PDB entry 8GUK | electron microscopy, 2.51 A resolution | chains C and I of the 10 polymer chains in the assembly

[Chain C]
Protein: Histone H2A type 1
Organism: Homo sapiens
UniProtKB: P0C0S8 (H2A1_HUMAN); residues 1-129 here correspond to UniProt positions 2-130 (UniProt number = residue number + 1)
Chain sequence (129 residues; row label = number of the first residue in the row):
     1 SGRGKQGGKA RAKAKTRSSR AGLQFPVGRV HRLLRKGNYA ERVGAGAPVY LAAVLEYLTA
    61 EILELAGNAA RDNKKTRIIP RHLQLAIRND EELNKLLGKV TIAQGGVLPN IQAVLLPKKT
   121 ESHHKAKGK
Unresolved in the structure: 1-9, 120-129
UniProt features mapped onto this chain:
  - modified residue: Ser1 (N-acetylserine), Arg3 (Citrulline), Lys5 (N6-(2-hydroxyisobutyryl)lysine), Lys9 (N6-(2-hydroxyisobutyryl)lysine), Lys13 (N6-(beta-hydroxybutyryl)lysine), Lys36 (N6-(2-hydroxyisobutyryl)lysine), Lys74 (N6-(2-hydroxyisobutyryl)lysine), Lys75 (N6-(2-hydroxyisobutyryl)lysine), Lys95 (N6-(2-hydroxyisobutyryl)lysine), Lys99 (N6-glutaryllysine), Gln104 (N5-methylglutamine), Lys118 (N6-(2-hydroxyisobutyryl)lysine), Lys119 (N6-crotonyllysine), Thr120 (Phosphothreonine), Lys125 (N6-crotonyllysine)
  - cross-link (Glycyl lysine isopeptide (Lys-Gly)): Lys13 (interchain with G-Cter in ubiquitin), Lys15 (interchain with G-Cter in ubiquitin), Lys119 (interchain with G-Cter in ubiquitin)

[Chain I]
Molecule: 147-nt DNA strand
Sequence (147 nucleotides; row label = number of the first residue in the row):
     1 CTGGAGAATC CCGGTGCCGA GGCCGCTCAA TTGGTCGTAG ACAGCTCTAG CACCGCTTAA
    61 ACGCACGTAC GCGCTGTCCC CCGCGTTTTA ACCGCCAAGG GGATTACTCC CTAGTCTCCA
   121 GGCACGTGTC AGATATATAC ATCCTGT

[Chain C / chain I interface]
Contacting residue pairs (17):
  Arg11(C) - DT117(I)  hydrogen bond to the base
  Arg11(C) - DC118(I)  hydrogen bond to the sugar
  Lys13(C) - DA120(I)  salt bridge to the phosphate
  Arg29(C) - DG122(I)  hydrogen bond to the phosphate
  Arg29(C) - DC123(I)  salt bridge to the phosphate
  Arg42(C) - DT112(I)  hydrogen bond to the sugar
  Arg42(C) - DA113(I)  phosphate contact
  Val43(C) - DT112(I)  sugar contact
  Val43(C) - DA113(I)  hydrogen bond to the phosphate
  Gly44(C) - DT112(I)  phosphate contact
  Ala45(C) - DT112(I)  hydrogen bond to the phosphate
  Lys75(C) - DG132(I)  phosphate contact
  Lys75(C) - DA133(I)  salt bridge to the phosphate
  Thr76(C) - DA131(I)  hydrogen bond to the phosphate
  Thr76(C) - DG132(I)  phosphate contact
  Arg77(C) - DG132(I)  salt bridge to the phosphate
  Lys118(C) - DC70(I)  salt bridge to the phosphate
Other interface residues (no listed pair), chain C (16 interface residues in all): Ala14, Thr16, His31, Arg35, Glu41
Other interface residues (no listed pair), chain I (12 interface residues in all): DG121

[In short]
Chain C and chain I form an interface of 16 and 12 residues respectively; the contacts include 7 hydrogen
bonds and 5 salt bridges. Polar contacts include Arg11(C)-DT117(I), Arg11(C)-DC118(I) and Arg42(C)-DT112(I).
Chain C is Histone H2A type 1 (Homo sapiens) and chain I is a 147-nt DNA strand; the structure, Human
nucleosome core particle (free form), was determined by electron microscopy together with 8GUI and 8GUJ from
the same study.
